Entry 6CQQ (X-ray diffraction, 2.80 A resolution); this record covers chains A and E of the 5 polymer chains in the assembly.

Chain A:
Name: HLA class II histocompatibility antigen, DR alpha chain
Organism: Homo sapiens
Reference sequence: P01903 (DRA_HUMAN); residues 1-182 here correspond to UniProt positions 26-207 (UniProt number = residue number + 25)
Sequence (182 residues; row label = number of the first residue in the row):
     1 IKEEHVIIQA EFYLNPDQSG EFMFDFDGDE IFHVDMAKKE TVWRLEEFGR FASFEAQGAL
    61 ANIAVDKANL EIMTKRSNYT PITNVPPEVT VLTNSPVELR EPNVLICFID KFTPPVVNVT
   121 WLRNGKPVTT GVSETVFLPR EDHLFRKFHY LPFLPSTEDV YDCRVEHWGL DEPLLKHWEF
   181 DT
Disordered / not traced: 1-3, 182
Sequence notes: conflict Thr182 (Ala207 in P01903)
Curated features (UniProtKB/Swiss-Prot):
  - region: Glu179 to Asp181 (Connecting peptide)
  - site: Gln9 (Self- and pathogen-derived peptide antigen), Gly49 (Self-peptide antigen), Phe51 (Self- and pathogen-derived peptide antigen), Ala52 (Self-peptide antigen), Ser53 (Self- and pathogen-derived peptide antigen), Glu55 (Pathogen-derived peptide antigen), Asn62 (Self- and pathogen-derived peptide antigen), Asn69 (Pathogen-derived peptide antigen), Arg76 (Self- and pathogen-derived peptide antigen)
  - glycosylation (N-linked (GlcNAc...) asparagine): Asn78, Asn118
Disulfide bonds: Cys107-Cys163
Glycans and other covalent adducts: N-acetylglucosamine (NAG) linked to Asn118

Chain E:
Name: F24 beta chain
Organism: Homo sapiens
Sequence (245 residues; each row starts with the number of its first residue; note: 15 numbers in that range are skipped by the numbering (no residue carries them; nothing is unmodelled there)):
     1 EPEVTQTPSH QVTQMGQEVI LRCVPISNHL Y
    39 FYWYRQILGQ KVEFLVSFYN NEI
    66 SEKSEIFDDQ FSVERPDG
    85 SNFTLKIRST KLEDSAMYFC ASSRLAGGM
   117 DEQFFGPGTR LTVLEDLKNV FPPEVAVFEP SEAEISHTQK ATLVCLATGF YPDHVELSWW
   177 VNGKEVHSGV CTDPQPLKEQ PALNDSRYAL SSRLRVSATF WQNPRNHFRC QVQFYGLSEN
   237 DEWTQDRAKP VTQIVSAEAW GRAD
Disordered / not traced: 1
Disulfide bonds: Cys23-Cys104, Cys161-Cys226

How chain A and chain E interact:
Residue-residue contacts (9):
  Gln57(A) - Ser66(E)  hydrogen bond (side chain-backbone)
  Gln57(A) - Glu67(E)
  Ala61(A) - Tyr31(E)
  Ala64(A) - Tyr57(E)  hydrophobic
  Ala64(A) - Asn58(E)
  Val65(A) - Tyr57(E)
  Val65(A) - Ala110(E)  hydrophobic
  Ala68(A) - Tyr57(E)
  Ala68(A) - Asn58(E)
Other interface residues (no listed pair), chain A (6 interface residues in all): Glu55

Overview:
Chain A and chain E each contribute 6 residues to their interface; the contacts include 1 hydrogen bond. Its
one hydrogen-bonded contact is Gln57(A)-Ser66(E). Covalently linked N-acetylglucosamine: at Asn118(A).
Chain A is HLA class II histocompatibility antigen, DR alpha chain and chain E is F24 beta chain, both from
Homo sapiens; the structure, Crystal structure of F24 TCR -DR15-RQ13 peptide complex, was determined by X-ray
diffraction, deposited together with 6CPH, 6CPL, 6CPN, 6CPO, 6CQJ, 6CQL, 6CQN and 6CQR.
